Entry 7B1Y (X-ray diffraction, 2.12 A resolution); this record covers chains B and E of the 8 polymer chains in the assembly.

Chain B:
Name: DtxR family iron (Metal) dependent repressor
Organism: Saccharopolyspora erythraea (strain ATCC 11635 / DSM 40517 / JCM 4748 / NBRC 13426 / NCIMB 8594 / NRRL 2338)
UniProt: A0A2A9J1W2 (A0A2A9J1W2_SACEN); numbering as in UniProt (aligned over 1-231)
Chain sequence (233 residues; row label = number of the first residue in the row; numbers below 1 keep their minus sign (Gly-1 is residue -1)):
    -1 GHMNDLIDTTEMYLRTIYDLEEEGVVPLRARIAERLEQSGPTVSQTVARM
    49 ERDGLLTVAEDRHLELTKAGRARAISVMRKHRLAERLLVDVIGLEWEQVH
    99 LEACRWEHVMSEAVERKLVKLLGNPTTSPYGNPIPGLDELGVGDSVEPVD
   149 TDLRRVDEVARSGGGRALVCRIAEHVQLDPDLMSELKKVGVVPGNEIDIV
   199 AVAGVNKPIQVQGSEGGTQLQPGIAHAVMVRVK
Unresolved in the structure: -1 to 1, 141-145
Modified residues: Cys102 (3-sulfinoalanine; CSD)
Differences from the reference sequence: expression tag (-1 to 0)
Bound ions: Co2+ site 1: Met10, Cys102, Glu105, His106; Co2+ site 2: His79, Glu83, His98, Glu172, Gln175

Chain E:
Molecule: consensus DNA-binding sequence
Sequence (30 nucleotides; numbered 0 to 29; the number before each row is that of its first residue; numbering starts at 0):
     0 CGTGACTTAGGTTAGCCTAACCTAAGTACG
Unresolved in the structure: 0

Interface between chain B and chain E:
Pairs across the interface (15):
  Thr7(B) - DG14(E)  sugar contact
  Thr7(B) - DC15(E)  hydrogen bond to the phosphate
  Glu35(B) - DC16(E)  phosphate contact
  Gln36(B) - DC15(E)  hydrogen bond to the phosphate
  Gln36(B) - DC16(E)  phosphate contact
  Ser37(B) - DC16(E)  hydrogen bond to the phosphate
  Ser37(B) - DT17(E)  base contact
  Pro39(B) - DT17(E)  base contact
  Pro39(B) - DA18(E)  base contact
  Thr40(B) - DC15(E)  sugar contact
  Thr40(B) - DC16(E)  hydrogen bond to the phosphate
  Gln43(B) - DC15(E)  hydrogen bond to the base
  Arg47(B) - DA13(E)  phosphate contact
  Arg47(B) - DG14(E)  salt bridge to the phosphate
  Arg50(B) - DA13(E)  salt bridge to the phosphate
Interface residues without a listed pair, chain B (11 interface residues in all): Leu4, Thr8

Overview:
Chain B and chain E form an interface of 11 and 6 residues respectively, with 5 hydrogen bonds and 2 salt
bridges. Polar contacts include Gln43(B)-DC15(E), Thr7(B)-DC15(E) and Gln36(B)-DC15(E). The Co2+ site 1 is
built by Met10(B), Cys102(B), Glu105(B) and His106(B).
Here chain B is DtxR family iron (Metal) dependent repressor (Saccharopolyspora erythraea (strain ATCC 11635 /
DSM 40517 / JCM 4748 / NBRC 13426 / NCIMB 8594 / NRRL 2338)) and chain E is consensus DNA-binding sequence.
Entry 7B1Y (DtxR-like iron-dependent regulator IdeR complexed with cobalt and its consensus DNA-binding
sequence) was determined by X-ray diffraction, deposited together with 7B1V, 7B20, 7B23, 7B24 and 7B25.
